PDB entry 7KNB | electron microscopy, 3.93 A resolution | chains C and B of the 4 polymer chains in the assembly

Chain C (and B):
Molecule: Spike glycoprotein
Source organism: Severe acute respiratory syndrome coronavirus 2
Notes: chain B of this document is another copy of the same molecule, construct and numbering; everything in this record applies to it too
UniProt: P0DTC2 (SPIKE_SARS2); numbering as in UniProt (aligned over 1-1208)
Amino-acid sequence (1288 residues; each row starts with the number of its first residue):
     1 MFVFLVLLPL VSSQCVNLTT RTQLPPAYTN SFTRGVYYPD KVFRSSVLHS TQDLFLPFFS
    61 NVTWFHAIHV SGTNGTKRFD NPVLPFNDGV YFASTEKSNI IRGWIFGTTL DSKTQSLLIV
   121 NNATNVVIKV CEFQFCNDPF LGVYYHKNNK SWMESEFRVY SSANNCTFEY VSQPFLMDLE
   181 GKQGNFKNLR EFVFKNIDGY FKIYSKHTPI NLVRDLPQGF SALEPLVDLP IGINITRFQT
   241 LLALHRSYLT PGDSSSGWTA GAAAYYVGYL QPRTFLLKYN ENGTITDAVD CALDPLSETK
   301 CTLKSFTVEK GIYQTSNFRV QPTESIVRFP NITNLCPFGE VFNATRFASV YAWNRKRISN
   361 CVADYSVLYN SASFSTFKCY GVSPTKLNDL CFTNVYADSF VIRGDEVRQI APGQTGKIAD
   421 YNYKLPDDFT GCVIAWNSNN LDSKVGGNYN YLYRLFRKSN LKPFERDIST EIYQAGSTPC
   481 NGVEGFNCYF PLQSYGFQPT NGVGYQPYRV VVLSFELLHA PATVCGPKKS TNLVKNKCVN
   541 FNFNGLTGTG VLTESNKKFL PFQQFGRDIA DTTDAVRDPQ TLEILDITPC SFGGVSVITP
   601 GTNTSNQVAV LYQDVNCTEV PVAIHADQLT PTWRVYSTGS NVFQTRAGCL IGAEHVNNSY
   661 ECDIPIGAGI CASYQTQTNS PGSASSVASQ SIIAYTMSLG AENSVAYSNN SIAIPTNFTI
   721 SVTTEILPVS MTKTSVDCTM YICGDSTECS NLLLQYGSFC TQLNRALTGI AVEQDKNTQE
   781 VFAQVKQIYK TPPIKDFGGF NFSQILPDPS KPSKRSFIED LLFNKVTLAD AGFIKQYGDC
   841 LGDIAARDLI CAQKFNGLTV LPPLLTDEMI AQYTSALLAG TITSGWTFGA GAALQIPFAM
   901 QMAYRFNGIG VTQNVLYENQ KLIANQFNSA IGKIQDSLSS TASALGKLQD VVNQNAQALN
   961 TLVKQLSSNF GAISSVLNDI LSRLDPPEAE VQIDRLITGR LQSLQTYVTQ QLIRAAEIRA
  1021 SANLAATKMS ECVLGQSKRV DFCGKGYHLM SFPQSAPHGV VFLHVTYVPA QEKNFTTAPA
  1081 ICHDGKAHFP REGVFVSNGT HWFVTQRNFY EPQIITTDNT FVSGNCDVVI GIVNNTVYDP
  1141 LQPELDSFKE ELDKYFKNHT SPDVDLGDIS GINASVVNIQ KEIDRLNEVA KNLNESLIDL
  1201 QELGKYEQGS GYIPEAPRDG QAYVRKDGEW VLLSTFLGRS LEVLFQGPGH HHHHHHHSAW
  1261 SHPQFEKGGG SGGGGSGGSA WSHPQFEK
Not modelled in the structure: 1-25, 67-80, 142-155, 177-186, 243-262, 621-638, 677-688, 812-814, 829-852, 1147-1288 (chain B: 1-25, 67-78, 142-152, 178-185, 247-260, 627-639, 677-689, 829-851, 1149-1288)
Disulfides: Cys131-Cys166, Cys291-Cys301, Cys336-Cys361, Cys379-Cys432, Cys391-Cys525, Cys480-Cys488, Cys538-Cys590, Cys617-Cys649, Cys662-Cys671, Cys738-Cys760, Cys743-Cys749, Cys1032-Cys1043, Cys1082-Cys1126
Covalently attached groups: N-acetylglucosamine (NAG) linked to Asn61, Asn165, Asn234, Asn282, Asn331, Asn343, Asn603, Asn616, Asn657, Asn709, Asn717, Asn801, Asn1074, Asn1098, Asn1134
Sequence notes: engineered mutation Gly682 (Arg in P0DTC2), Ser683 (Arg in P0DTC2), Ser685 (Arg in P0DTC2), Pro986 (Lys in P0DTC2), Pro987 (Val in P0DTC2); expression tag (1209-1288)
Ligand contacts: N-acetylglucosamine (NAG; 2-acetamido-2-deoxy-beta-D-glucopyranose): Lys462, Pro463, Phe464, Glu465, Arg466
Swiss-Prot annotation at these positions:
  - region: Asn280 to Cys301 (Putative superantigen), Arg403 to Asp405 (Integrin-binding motif), Asn448 to Phe456 (Immunodominant HLA epitope recognized by the CD8+), Pro681, Ala684 (Putative superantigen), Ser816 to Tyr837 (Fusion peptide 1), Lys835 to Phe855 (Fusion peptide 2), Asp1163 to Glu1202 (Heptad repeat 2)
  - site: Arg815, Ser816 (Cleavage)
  - glycosylation: Asn17 (N-linked (GlcNAc...) (complex) asparagine), Asn61 (N-linked (GlcNAc...) (hybrid) asparagine), Asn74 (N-linked (GlcNAc...) (complex) asparagine), Asn122 (N-linked (GlcNAc...) (hybrid) asparagine), Asn149 (N-linked (GlcNAc...) (complex) asparagine), Asn165 (N-linked (GlcNAc...) (complex) asparagine), Asn234 (N-linked (GlcNAc...) (high mannose) asparagine), Asn282 (N-linked (GlcNAc...) (complex) asparagine), Thr323 (O-linked (GalNAc) threonine), Ser325 (O-linked (HexNAc...) serine), Asn331 (N-linked (GlcNAc...) (complex) asparagine), Asn343 (N-linked (GlcNAc...) (complex) asparagine), Asn603 (N-linked (GlcNAc...) (hybrid) asparagine), Asn616 (N-linked (GlcNAc...) (complex) asparagine), Asn657 (N-linked (GlcNAc...) (complex) asparagine), Thr676 (O-linked (GlcNAc...) threonine), Thr678 (O-linked (GlcNAc...) threonine), Asn709 (N-linked (GlcNAc...) (high mannose) asparagine), Asn717 (N-linked (GlcNAc...) (hybrid) asparagine), Asn801 (N-linked (GlcNAc...) (hybrid) asparagine) and 6 more in UniProt
  - natural variant: Leu5 (L5F: In strain: Iota/B.1.526), Ser13 (S13I: In strain: Epsilon/B.1.427/B.1.429), Leu18 (L18F: In strain: Beta/B.1.351, Gamma/P.1 and 1 more), Thr19 (T19I: In strain: Omicron/BQ.1.1, Omicron/XBB.1.5 and 1 more; T19R: In strain: Delta/B.1.617.2, Omicron/BA.2 and 4 more), Thr20 (T20N: In strain: Gamma/P.1), Leu24 to Ala27 (sequence variant, change not given here; In strain: Omicron/BA.2, Omicron/BA.2.12.1 and 6 more), Pro26 (P26S: In strain: Gamma/P.1), Gln52 (Q52H: In strain: Omicron/EG.5.1), Ala67 (A67V: In strain: Eta/B.1.525, Omicron/BA.1), His69 to Val70 (deletion: In strain: Alpha/B.1.1.7, Eta/B.1.525 and 5 more), Gly75 (G75V: In strain: Lambda/C.37), Thr76 (T76I: In strain: Lambda/C.37), 82 further natural variant entries in UniProt
  - mutagenesis: His69 to Val70 (Increased incorporation of cleaved spike into virions), Asn121 (N121Q: Partial loss of biliverdin affinity), Arg190 (R190K: Partial loss of biliverdin affinity), Asn234 (N234Q: Increased resistance to neutralizing antibodies), Asn331 (N331Q: Reduced viral infectivity), Asn343 (N343Q: Reduced viral infectivity), Leu452 (L452R: Increased resistance to neutralizing antibodies. Decreases HLA binding to NF9 epitope. Increased binding affinity to human ACE2), Tyr453 (Y453F: Decreased HLA binding to NF9 epitope. Increased binding affinity to human ACE2), Ala475 (A475V: Increased resistance to neutralizing antibodies), Val483 (V483A: Increased resistance to neutralizing antibodies), Glu484 (E484D: Increased replication in human TMEM106B overexpressing cells), Phe490 (F490L: Increased resistance to neutralizing antibodies and human covalescent sera neutralization), 12 further mutagenesis entries in UniProt

Chain C / chain B interface:
Residue-residue contacts - 126 pairs, chain C then chain B:
  Lys41(C) - Phe562(B)  hydrogen bond (side chain-backbone)
  Lys41(C) - Gln563(B)
  Lys41(C) - Gln564(B)
  Lys41(C) - Phe565(B)
  Val42(C) - Phe565(B)
  Val42(C) - Arg567(B)
  Phe43(C) - Lys557(B)
  Phe43(C) - Leu560(B)  hydrophobic
  Phe43(C) - Gln563(B)
  Phe43(C) - Phe565(B)  hydrogen bond (backbone-backbone)
  Phe43(C) - Gly566(B)
  Phe43(C) - Arg567(B)  hydrogen bond (backbone-backbone)
  Val47(C) - Asp568(B)
  Val47(C) - Ile569(B)  hydrophobic
  Phe168(C) - Asn360(B)
  Gly199(C) - Pro521(B)
  Pro230(C) - Pro521(B)
  Pro230(C) - Ala522(B)  hydrophobic
  Ile231(C) - Pro521(B)
  Asn282(C) - Leu560(B)
  Thr415(C) - Asp985(B)
  Asp427(C) - Pro987(B)
  Asp737(C) - Asn317(B)
  Gln755(C) - Ser968(B)
  Gln755(C) - Asn969(B)  hydrogen bond (backbone-backbone)
  Gln755(C) - Phe970(B)  hydrogen bond (backbone-backbone)
  Gln755(C) - Gly971(B)
  Tyr756(C) - Ser968(B)  hydrogen bond (backbone-side chain)
  Tyr756(C) - Phe970(B)
  Tyr756(C) - Gly971(B)
  Gly757(C) - Ser968(B)
  Phe759(C) - Gln965(B)
  Phe759(C) - Phe970(B)  hydrophobic
  Phe759(C) - Gln1002(B)
  Phe759(C) - Ser1003(B)
  Arg765(C) - Gln957(B)  hydrogen bond
  Lys786(C) - Gly700(B)
  Lys786(C) - Ala701(B)
  Gln787(C) - Ala701(B)
  Gln787(C) - Asn703(B)
  Ile788(C) - Leu699(B)  hydrophobic
  Ile788(C) - Ala701(B)  hydrogen bond (backbone-backbone)
  Ile788(C) - Glu702(B)
  Ile788(C) - Asn703(B)  hydrogen bond (backbone-backbone)
  Tyr789(C) - Asn703(B)
  Lys790(C) - Glu702(B)
  Lys790(C) - Asn703(B)
  Lys790(C) - Ser704(B)  hydrogen bond (backbone-side chain)
  Pro792(C) - Tyr707(B)  hydrophobic
  Asp796(C) - Asn709(B)  hydrogen bond
  Phe797(C) - Tyr707(B)
  Lys854(C) - Phe592(B)
  Phe855(C) - Asp574(B)
  Phe855(C) - Phe592(B)
  Asn856(C) - Phe592(B)
  Gly857(C) - Phe592(B)
  Leu858(C) - Phe592(B)
  Thr859(C) - Asp614(B)  hydrogen bond
  Leu861(C) - Gln613(B)
  Pro863(C) - Ala668(B)  hydrogen bond (backbone-backbone)
  Leu864(C) - Pro665(B)  hydrophobic
  Leu864(C) - Ile666(B)
  Leu864(C) - Gly667(B)
  Leu864(C) - Ala668(B)
  Leu864(C) - Gly669(B)  hydrogen bond (backbone-backbone)
  Met869(C) - Leu699(B)  hydrophobic
  Gln872(C) - Leu699(B)
  Tyr873(C) - Leu699(B)
  Thr883(C) - Val705(B)
  Thr883(C) - Tyr707(B)
  Trp886(C) - Tyr1047(B)  hydrogen bond
  Gly889(C) - Asp1041(B)
  Ala890(C) - Gly1046(B)  hydrogen bond (backbone-backbone)
  Ala890(C) - Tyr1047(B)  hydrophobic
  Ala892(C) - Glu1072(B)
  Leu894(C) - Ala713(B)
  Leu894(C) - Glu1072(B)
  Gln895(C) - Ala706(B)
  Gln895(C) - Ser711(B)
  Gln895(C) - Ile712(B)
  Gln895(C) - Ala713(B)  hydrogen bond (backbone-backbone)
  Gln895(C) - Asn1074(B)
  Ile896(C) - Tyr707(B)
  Ile896(C) - Ser711(B)
  Ile896(C) - Ile712(B)  hydrophobic
  Pro897(C) - Tyr707(B)  hydrophobic
  Pro897(C) - Ser708(B)
  Pro897(C) - Asn709(B)
  Pro897(C) - Ser711(B)
  Pro897(C) - Ile712(B)
  Phe898(C) - Tyr707(B)  hydrogen bond (backbone-side chain)
  Met900(C) - Ala1078(B)
  Met900(C) - Pro1079(B)  hydrophobic
  Met900(C) - Val1094(B)  hydrophobic
  Tyr904(C) - Arg1107(B)
  Thr912(C) - Phe1121(B)
  Gln913(C) - Pro1090(B)  hydrogen bond (side chain-backbone)
  Asn914(C) - Phe1089(B)
  Asn914(C) - Phe1121(B)
  Asn914(C) - Ser1123(B)  hydrogen bond
  Tyr917(C) - Pro1079(B)  hydrophobic
  Tyr917(C) - Phe1089(B)  hydrophobic
  Tyr917(C) - Val1128(B)
  Tyr917(C) - Val1129(B)  hydrophobic
  Glu918(C) - Ser1123(B)
  Glu918(C) - Val1128(B)
  Gln920(C) - Ile1130(B)
  Lys921(C) - Val1128(B)
  Lys921(C) - Ile1130(B)
  Val963(C) - Ala570(B)  hydrophobic
  Lys964(C) - Asp571(B)
  Ser967(C) - Asp571(B)  hydrogen bond
  Asp994(C) - Arg995(B)  salt bridge
  Gln1002(C) - Gln1002(B)
  Gln1005(C) - Thr1006(B)
  Ile1013(C) - Ile1013(B)  hydrophobic
  Arg1019(C) - Glu1017(B)  salt bridge
  Ser1030(C) - Val1040(B)
  Ser1030(C) - Asp1041(B)  hydrogen bond (side chain-backbone)
  Glu1031(C) - Arg1039(B)  salt bridge
  Glu1031(C) - Val1040(B)
  Glu1031(C) - Phe1042(B)
  Leu1034(C) - Asp1041(B)
  Arg1039(C) - Arg1039(B)
  Glu1144(C) - Leu1141(B)
  Asp1146(C) - Phe1148(B)
Also at the interface, not in a pair above, chain C (88 interface residues in all): Arg44, Ser45, Glu224, Glu281, Gly413, Asp745, Gln762, Val860, Pro862, Ala893, Ala903, Asn907, Asn960, Asn978, Leu1001, Leu1012, Thr1027, Gly1035
Also at the interface, not in a pair above, chain B (89 interface residues in all): Arg319, Thr547, Thr572, Pro589, Ser591, Ala647, Ile670, Cys671, Met697, Pro715, Gly999, Gln1010, Lys1045, Thr1077, Arg1091

In short:
The interface between chain C and chain B involves 88 residues on one side and 89 on the other; the contacts
include 22 hydrogen bonds and 3 salt bridges. Polar contacts include Asp994(C)-Arg995(B),
Arg1019(C)-Glu1017(B) and Glu1031(C)-Arg1039(B). Ligands of chain C: N-acetylglucosamine.
Both chains are Spike glycoprotein (Severe acute respiratory syndrome coronavirus 2). Entry 7KNB (Cryo-EM
structure of single ACE2-bound SARS-CoV-2 trimer spike at pH 7.4) was determined by electron microscopy (same
publication as 7KMB, 7KMS, 7KMZ, 7KNE, 7KNH and 7KNI).
